PDB entry 7WE9 | electron microscopy, 3.60 A resolution | chains B and F of the 9 polymer chains in the assembly

Chain B (and F):
Name: Spike glycoprotein
Source organism: Severe acute respiratory syndrome coronavirus 2
Notes: chain F of this document is another copy of the same molecule, construct and numbering; everything in this record applies to it too
Reference sequence: P0DTC2 (SPIKE_SARS2); aligned to UniProt positions 1-1270 over residues 1-1270 (the alignment contains insertions or deletions, so no single offset holds)
Sequence (1270 residues; row label = number of the first residue in the row):
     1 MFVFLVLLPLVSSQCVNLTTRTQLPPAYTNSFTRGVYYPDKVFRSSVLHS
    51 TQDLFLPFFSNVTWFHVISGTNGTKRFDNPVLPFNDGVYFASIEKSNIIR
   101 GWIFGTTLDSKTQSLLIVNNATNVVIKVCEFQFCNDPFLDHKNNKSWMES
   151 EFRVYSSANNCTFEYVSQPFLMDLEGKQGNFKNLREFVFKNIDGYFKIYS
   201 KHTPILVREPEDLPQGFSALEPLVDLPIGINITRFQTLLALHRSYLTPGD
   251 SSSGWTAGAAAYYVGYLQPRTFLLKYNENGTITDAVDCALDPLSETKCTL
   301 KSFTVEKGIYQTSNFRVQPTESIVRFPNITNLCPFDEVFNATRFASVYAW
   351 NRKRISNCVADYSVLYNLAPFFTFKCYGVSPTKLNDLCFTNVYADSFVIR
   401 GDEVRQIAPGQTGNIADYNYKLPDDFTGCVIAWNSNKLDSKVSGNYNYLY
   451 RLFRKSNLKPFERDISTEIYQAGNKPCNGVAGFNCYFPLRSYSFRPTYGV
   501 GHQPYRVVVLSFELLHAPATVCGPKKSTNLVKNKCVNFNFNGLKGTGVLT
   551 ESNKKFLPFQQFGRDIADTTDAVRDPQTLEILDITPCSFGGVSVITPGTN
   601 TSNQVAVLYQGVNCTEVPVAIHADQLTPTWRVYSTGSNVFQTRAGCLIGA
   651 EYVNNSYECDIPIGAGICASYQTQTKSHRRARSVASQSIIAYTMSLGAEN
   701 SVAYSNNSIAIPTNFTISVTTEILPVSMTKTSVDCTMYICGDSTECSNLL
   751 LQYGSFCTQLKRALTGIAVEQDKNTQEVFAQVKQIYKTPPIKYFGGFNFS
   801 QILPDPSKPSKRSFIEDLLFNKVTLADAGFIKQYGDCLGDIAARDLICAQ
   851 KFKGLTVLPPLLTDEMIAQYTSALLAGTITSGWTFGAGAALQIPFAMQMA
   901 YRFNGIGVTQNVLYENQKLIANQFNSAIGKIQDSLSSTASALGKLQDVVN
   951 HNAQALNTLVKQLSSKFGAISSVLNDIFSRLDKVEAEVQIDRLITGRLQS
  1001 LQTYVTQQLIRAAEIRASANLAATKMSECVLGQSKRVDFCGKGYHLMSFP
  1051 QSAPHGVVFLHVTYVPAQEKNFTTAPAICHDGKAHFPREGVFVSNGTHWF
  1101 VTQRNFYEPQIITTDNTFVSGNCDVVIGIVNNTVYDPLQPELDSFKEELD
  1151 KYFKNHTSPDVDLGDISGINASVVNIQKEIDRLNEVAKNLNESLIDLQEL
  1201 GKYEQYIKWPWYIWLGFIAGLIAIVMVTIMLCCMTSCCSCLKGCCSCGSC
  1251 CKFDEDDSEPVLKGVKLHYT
Disordered / not traced: 1-13, 69-74, 241-250, 674-685, 826-845, 1160-1270
Sequence notes: variant Val67 (Ala in P0DTC2), Ile93 (Thr95 in P0DTC2), Asp140 (Gly142 in P0DTC2), Asp336 (Gly339 in P0DTC2), Leu368 (Ser371 in P0DTC2), Pro370 (Ser373 in P0DTC2), Phe372 (Ser375 in P0DTC2), Asn414 (Lys417 in P0DTC2), Lys437 (Asn440 in P0DTC2), Ser443 (Gly446 in P0DTC2), Asn474 (Ser477 in P0DTC2), Lys475 (Thr478 in P0DTC2), Ala481 (Glu484 in P0DTC2), Arg490 (Gln493 in P0DTC2), Ser493 (Gly496 in P0DTC2), Arg495 (Gln498 in P0DTC2), Tyr498 (Asn501 in P0DTC2), His502 (Tyr505 in P0DTC2), Lys544 (Thr547 in P0DTC2), Gly611 (Asp614 in P0DTC2), Tyr652 (His655 in P0DTC2), Lys676 (Asn679 in P0DTC2), His678 (Pro681 in P0DTC2), Lys761 (Asn764 in P0DTC2), Tyr793 (Asp796 in P0DTC2), Lys853 (Asn856 in P0DTC2), His951 (Gln954 in P0DTC2), Lys966 (Asn969 in P0DTC2), Phe978 (Leu981 in P0DTC2); insertion (209-211)
Disulfides: Cys15-Cys134, Cys129-Cys161, Cys288-Cys298, Cys333-Cys358, Cys376-Cys429, Cys388-Cys522, Cys477-Cys485, Cys614-Cys646, Cys659-Cys668, Cys735-Cys757, Cys740-Cys746, Cys1029-Cys1040, Cys1079-Cys1123
Glycans and other covalent adducts: N-acetylglucosamine (NAG) linked to Asn17, Asn61, Asn123, Asn143, Asn600, Asn613, Asn654, Asn706, Asn714, Asn798, Asn1095, Asn1131, Asn1155
Swiss-Prot annotation at these positions:
  - lipidation (S-palmitoyl cysteine): Cys1240, Cys1247, Cys1250
  - glycosylation (N-linked (GlcNAc...) asparagine): Asn17 (complex), Asn61 (hybrid), Asn331 (complex), Asn603 (hybrid)

Chain B / chain F interface:
Residue-residue contacts (108):
  Tyr38(B) with Phe559(F), hydrophobic
  Lys41(B) with Gln561(F); Phe562(F)
  Val42(B) with Phe562(F), hydrophobic; Arg564(F)
  Phe43(B) with Phe559(F); Gln560(F); Gln561(F); Phe562(F); Gly563(F); Arg564(F), hydrogen bond (backbone-backbone)
  Arg44(B) with Arg564(F)
  Val47(B) with Ile566(F), hydrophobic
  Thr162(B) with Arg354(F), hydrogen bond (backbone-side chain)
  Tyr195(B) with Pro518(F), hydrophobic
  Glu221(B) with Phe559(F)
  Pro222(B) with Phe559(F), hydrophobic
  Pro227(B) with Asn357(F); Thr520(F)
  Asn279(B) with Lys555(F)
  Gly280(B) with Gln560(F), hydrogen bond (backbone-side chain)
  Pro409(B) with Asp982(F)
  Gly410(B) with Asp982(F)
  Asp734(B) with Asn314(F), hydrogen bond
  Met737(B) with Arg316(F)
  Asp742(B) with Arg316(F), salt bridge
  Gln752(B) with Ser965(F), hydrogen bond (backbone-side chain); Lys966(F); Phe967(F), hydrogen bond (side chain-backbone); Gly968(F), hydrogen bond (side chain-backbone)
  Tyr753(B) with Gln962(F); Ser965(F), hydrogen bond (backbone-side chain)
  Gly754(B) with Ser965(F)
  Ser755(B) with Gln962(F), hydrogen bond
  Phe756(B) with Phe967(F), hydrophobic
  Arg762(B) with Gln954(F)
  Gln784(B) with Ala698(F)
  Ile785(B) with Leu696(F), hydrophobic; Ala698(F); Glu699(F); Asn700(F), hydrogen bond (backbone-backbone)
  Tyr786(B) with Asn700(F); Val702(F), hydrophobic
  Lys787(B) with Glu699(F); Asn700(F)
  Pro789(B) with Val702(F); Tyr704(F)
  Ile791(B) with Tyr704(F), hydrophobic
  Phe794(B) with Tyr704(F), hydrophobic
  Phe852(B) with Phe589(F)
  Gly854(B) with Phe589(F)
  Leu858(B) with Gln610(F)
  Pro859(B) with Ala644(F), hydrophobic
  Pro860(B) with Gly664(F); Ala665(F), hydrogen bond (backbone-backbone)
  Leu861(B) with Ala665(F); Gly666(F), hydrogen bond (backbone-backbone)
  Thr863(B) with Ala665(F)
  Met866(B) with Gly666(F); Met694(F), hydrophobic; Leu696(F), hydrophobic
  Gln869(B) with Leu696(F)
  Tyr870(B) with Leu696(F), hydrophobic
  Thr880(B) with Tyr704(F)
  Trp883(B) with Arg1104(F)
  Ala887(B) with Gly1043(F); Val1065(F); Pro1066(F)
  Ala889(B) with Glu1069(F)
  Leu891(B) with Ala710(F), hydrophobic; Pro712(F); Glu1069(F)
  Gln892(B) with Ala703(F); Ser705(F), hydrogen bond (side chain-backbone); Ser708(F), hydrogen bond; Ile709(F); Ala710(F), hydrogen bond (backbone-backbone)
  Ile893(B) with Ile709(F), hydrophobic
  Pro894(B) with Tyr704(F), hydrophobic; Ser705(F); Asn706(F); Ser708(F); Ile709(F)
  Phe895(B) with Tyr704(F), hydrogen bond (backbone-side chain)
  Met897(B) with Ile709(F), hydrophobic; Pro1076(F), hydrophobic
  Tyr901(B) with Val1091(F); Arg1104(F)
  Asn904(B) with Glu1089(F), hydrogen bond
  Thr909(B) with Phe1118(F)
  Gln910(B) with Pro1076(F); Phe1086(F); Pro1087(F)
  Tyr914(B) with Pro1076(F); Val1126(F), hydrophobic
  Glu915(B) with Ser1120(F), hydrogen bond; Val1125(F)
  Gln917(B) with Ile1127(F)
  Lys961(B) with Ile566(F)
  Asp976(B) with Lys544(F), salt bridge
  Asp991(B) with Arg992(F), salt bridge
  Gln1002(B) with Gln999(F)
  Ile1010(B) with Ile1010(F), hydrophobic
  Thr1024(B) with Arg1036(F)
  Ser1027(B) with Val1037(F); Asp1038(F)
  Glu1028(B) with Arg1036(F), salt bridge
  Arg1036(B) with Arg1036(F)
Also at the interface, not in a pair above, chain B (81 interface residues in all): Cys161, Glu164, Thr281, Asp424, Tyr793, Lys853, Thr856, Leu862, Gly886, Asn911, Asn957, Leu1009, Leu1031, Phe1145
Also at the interface, not in a pair above, chain F (76 interface residues in all): Leu557, Arg643, Pro662, Ile667, Ser701, Asn707, Lys983, Ser1000, Gln1007, Lys1042, Tyr1044, Gly1090, Leu1138

Overview:
81 residues of chain B and 76 residues of chain F are in contact; the contacts include 18 hydrogen bonds and 4
salt bridges. Polar pairs include Asp742(B)-Arg316(F), Asp976(B)-Lys544(F) and Asp991(B)-Arg992(F).
Chain B and chain F are both Spike glycoprotein (Severe acute respiratory syndrome coronavirus 2); the
structure, SARS-CoV-2 Omicron variant spike protein in complex with Fab XGv289, was determined by electron
microscopy, deposited together with 7WE7, 7WE8, 7WEA, 7WEB, 7WEC, 7WED and 3 further entries.
